Entry 5N9X (X-ray diffraction, 2.40 A resolution); this record covers chain A.

Chain A:
Protein: Adenylation domain
From: Streptomyces sp
UniProtKB: H6SG27 (H6SG27_STRSQ); residue numbers follow UniProt; this construct covers 1-529
Amino-acid sequence (529 residues; each row starts with the number of its first residue):
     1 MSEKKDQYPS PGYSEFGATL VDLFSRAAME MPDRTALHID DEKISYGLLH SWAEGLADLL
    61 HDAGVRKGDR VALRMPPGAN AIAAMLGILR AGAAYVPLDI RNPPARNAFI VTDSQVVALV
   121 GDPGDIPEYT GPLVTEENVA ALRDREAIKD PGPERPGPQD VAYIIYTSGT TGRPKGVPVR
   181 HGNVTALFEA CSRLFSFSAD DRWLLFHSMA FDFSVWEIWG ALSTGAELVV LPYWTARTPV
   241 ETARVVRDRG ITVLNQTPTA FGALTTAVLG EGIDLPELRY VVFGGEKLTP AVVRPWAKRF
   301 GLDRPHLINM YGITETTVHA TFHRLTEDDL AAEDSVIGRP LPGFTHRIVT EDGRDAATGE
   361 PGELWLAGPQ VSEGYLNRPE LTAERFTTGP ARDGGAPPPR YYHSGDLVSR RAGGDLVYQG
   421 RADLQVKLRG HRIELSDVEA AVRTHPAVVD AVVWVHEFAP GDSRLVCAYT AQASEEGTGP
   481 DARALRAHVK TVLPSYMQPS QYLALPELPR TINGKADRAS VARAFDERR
Unresolved in the structure: 1-16, 124-125, 144-150, 391-397, 472-479
Residues lining bound ligands:
  - ATP (adenosine-5'-triphosphate): Thr-167, Ser-168, Lys-175, Phe-211, Gly-284, Gly-285, Glu-286, Lys-287, Leu-288, Asn-309, Met-310, Tyr-311, Gly-312, Ile-313, Thr-314, Glu-315, Ile-337, Ser-404, Asp-406, Tyr-418, Arg-421, Asn-513, Lys-515
  - threonine (THR): Phe-211, Asp-212, Phe-213, Gly-284, Gly-285, Gly-312, Ile-313, Thr-314, Val-318, His-319, Lys-515

In short:
Ligands of chain A: threonine and ATP.
Chain A is Adenylation domain (Streptomyces sp); the structure, Structure of adenylation domain THR1 involved
in the biosynthesis of 4-chlorothreonine in Streptomyces SP.OH-5093, ligand bound ..., was determined by X-ray
diffraction (same publication as 5N9W).
